2YNT - chain B; structure by X-ray diffraction, 1.60 A resolution.

Chain B:
Name: Gim-1 protein
Organism: Pseudomonas aeruginosa
UniProtKB: Q704V1 (Q704V1_PSEAI); the construct has insertions or renumbered stretches relative to UniProt, so the offset changes along the chain: 37-45 = UniProt 19-27; 47-100 = UniProt 28-81; 104-107 = UniProt 83-86; 109-131 = UniProt 87-109; 6 more segments
Sequence (233 residues; each row starts with the number of its first residue; note: 39 numbers in that range are skipped by the numbering (no residue carries them; nothing is unmodelled there)):
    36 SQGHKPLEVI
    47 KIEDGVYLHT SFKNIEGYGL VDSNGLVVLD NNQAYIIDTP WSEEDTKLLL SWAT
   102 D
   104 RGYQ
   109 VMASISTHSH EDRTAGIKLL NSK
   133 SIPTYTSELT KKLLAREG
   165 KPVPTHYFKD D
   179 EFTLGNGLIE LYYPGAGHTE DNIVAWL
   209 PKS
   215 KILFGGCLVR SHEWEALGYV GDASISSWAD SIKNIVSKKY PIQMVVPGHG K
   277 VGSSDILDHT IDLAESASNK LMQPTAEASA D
Not modelled in the structure: 36-38, 297-307
Differences from the reference sequence: expression tag (36); conflict Ala230 (Gly184 in Q704V1)
Ion coordination: Zn2+ site 1: His116, His118, His196; Zn2+ site 2: Asp120, Cys221, His263

Overview:
His116, His118 and His196 coordinate Zn2+ site 1. Asp120, Cys221 and His263 form the Zn2+ site 2.
Chain B is Gim-1 protein (Pseudomonas aeruginosa); the structure, GIM-1-3Mol native. Crystal structures of
Pseudomonas aeruginosa GIM- 1: active site plasticity in metallo-beta-lactamases, was determined by X-ray
diffraction, deposited together with 2YNU and 2YNV.
